Entry 5T1L (X-ray diffraction, 2.48 A resolution); this record covers chains A and B of the 3 polymer chains in the assembly.

Chain A:
Name: Cetuximab fab light chain
Source organism: Mus musculus, Homo sapiens
Notes: antibody fragment or engineered binder
Chain sequence (213 residues; each row starts with the number of its first residue):
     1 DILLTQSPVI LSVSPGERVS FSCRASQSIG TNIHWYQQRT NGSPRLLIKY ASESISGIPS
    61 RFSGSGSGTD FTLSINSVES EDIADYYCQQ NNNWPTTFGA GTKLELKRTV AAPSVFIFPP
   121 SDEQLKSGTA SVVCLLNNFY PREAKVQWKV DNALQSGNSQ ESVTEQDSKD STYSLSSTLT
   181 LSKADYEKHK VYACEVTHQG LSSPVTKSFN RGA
Disulfide bonds: C23-C88, C134-C194

Chain B:
Name: Cetuximab fab heavy chain
Source organism: Mus musculus, Homo sapiens
Notes: antibody fragment or engineered binder
Chain sequence (221 residues; each row starts with the number of its first residue):
     1 EVQLKQSGPG LVQPSQSLSI TCTVSGFSLT NYGVHWVRQS PGKGLEWLGV IWSGGNTDYN
    61 TPFTSRLSIN KDNSKSQVFF KMNSLQSNDT AIYYCARALT YYDYEFAYWG QGTLVTVSAA
   121 STKGPSVFPL APSSKSTSGG TAALGCLVKD YFPEPVTVSW NSGALTSGVH TFPAVLQSSG
   181 LYSLSSVVTV PSSSLGTQTY ICNVNHKPSN TKVDKRVEPK S
Not modelled in the structure: 134-138
Modified residues: E1 (pyroglutamic acid; PCA)
Disulfide bonds: C22-C95, C146-C202
Covalently attached groups: N-acetylglucosamine (NAG) linked to N88

Chain A / chain B interface:
Pairs across the interface - 63 pairs, chain A then chain B:
  H34(A) with E105(B)
  Y36(A) with Y104(B); E105(B); F106(B), hydrogen bond (side chain-backbone); W109(B)
  Q38(A) with Q39(B), hydrogen bond; Y94(B), hydrogen bond
  G42(A) with Y94(B)
  S43(A) with Y94(B); W109(B); G110(B), hydrogen bond (side chain-backbone); Q111(B)
  P44(A) with Y94(B); W109(B), hydrogen bond (backbone-side chain)
  L46(A) with F106(B); A107(B), hydrophobic
  K49(A) with L99(B); E105(B)
  Y50(A) with D103(B), hydrogen bond
  Y87(A) with Q39(B); L45(B), hydrophobic
  Q89(A) with Y104(B), hydrogen bond (side chain-backbone); F106(B)
  N91(A) with Y104(B)
  W94(A) with W47(B); Y59(B); N60(B); T61(B)
  P95(A) with W47(B), hydrophobic; N60(B)
  T96(A) with W47(B)
  F98(A) with L45(B), hydrophobic
  F116(A) with A143(B), hydrophobic
  F118(A) with L130(B); A131(B); A143(B)
  S121(A) with F128(B); P129(B)
  D122(A) with K220(B), salt bridge
  E123(A) with F128(B)
  Q124(A) with F128(B); K149(B)
  S131(A) with L147(B); K149(B)
  V133(A) with L130(B), hydrophobic
  L135(A) with F172(B), hydrophobic; V187(B), hydrophobic
  N137(A) with H170(B); T189(B)
  N138(A) with H170(B), hydrogen bond
  Q160(A) with V175(B); L176(B), hydrogen bond (side chain-backbone); Q177(B)
  E161(A) with V175(B)
  S162(A) with F172(B); P173(B), hydrogen bond (side chain-backbone); V175(B)
  V163(A) with P173(B)
  T164(A) with F172(B)
  S174(A) with H170(B), hydrogen bond; F172(B)
  L175(A) with F172(B)
  S176(A) with F172(B)
Also at the interface, not in a pair above, chain A (37 interface residues in all): T129, D167
Also at the interface, not in a pair above, chain B (37 interface residues in all): E46, G112, T141, L144, K215

In short:
The chain A/chain B interface involves 37 residues from each chain; the contacts include 11 hydrogen bonds and
1 salt bridge. Polar contacts include D122(A)-K220(B), Y36(A)-F106(B) and Q38(A)-Q39(B). N-acetylglucosamine
is covalently linked to N88(B).
Here chain A is Cetuximab fab light chain and chain B is Cetuximab fab heavy chain, both from Mus musculus,
Homo sapiens. Entry 5T1L (Cetuximab Fab in complex with CQA(Ph)2DLSTRRLKC peptide) was determined by X-ray
diffraction (same publication as 5ETU, 5EUK, 5F88, 5FF6, 5I2I, 5IOP and 7 further entries).
